2B0L - chains A and B; structure by X-ray diffraction, 2.90 A resolution.

# Chain A (and B)
Protein: GTP-sensing transcriptional pleiotropic repressor codY
From: Bacillus subtilis
Notes: fragment: C-terminal domain; chain B of this document is another copy of the same molecule, construct and numbering; everything in this record applies to it too
UniProt: P39779 (CODY_BACSU); residues 168-259 here correspond to UniProt positions 167-258 (UniProt number = residue number - 1)
Sequence (102 residues; row label = number of the first residue in the row):
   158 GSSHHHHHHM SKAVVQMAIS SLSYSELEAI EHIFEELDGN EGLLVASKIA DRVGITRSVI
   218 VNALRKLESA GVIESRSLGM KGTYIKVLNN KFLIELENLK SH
Unresolved in the structure: 158-160, 259 (chain B: 158-162, 258-259)
Differences from the reference sequence: cloning artifact (158-160); expression tag (161-166); initiating methionine (167)

# How chain A and chain B interact
Contacting residue pairs (5; chain A residue first):
  Met174(A) - Met174(B)  hydrophobic
  Met174(A) - Ser177(B)
  Ser177(A) - Ser178(B)
  Ser178(A) - Ser177(B)
  Ser178(A) - Ser178(B)
Other interface residues (no listed pair), chain B (5 interface residues in all): Gln173, Ala175

# Summary
The interface between chain A and chain B involves 3 residues on one side and 5 on the other.
Chain A and chain B are both GTP-sensing transcriptional pleiotropic repressor codY (Bacillus subtilis); the
structure, C-terminal DNA binding domain of transcriptional pleiotropic repressor CodY, was determined by
X-ray diffraction (same publication as 2GX5, 2HGV and 2B18).
